Entry 4M4Y (X-ray diffraction, 2.20 A resolution); this record covers chains A and E of the 6 polymer chains in the assembly.

== Chain A (and E) ==
Name: Hemagglutinin HA1 subunit
Organism: Influenza A virus
Notes: fragment: ectodomain (residues 18-344); chain E of this document is another copy of the same molecule, construct and numbering; everything in this record applies to it too
Reference sequence: C3W5S1 (C3W5S1_I09A0); the construct lacks a stretch of the UniProt sequence, so the offset changes along the chain: 11-55 = UniProt 18-62; 56-83 = UniProt 64-91; 84-90 = UniProt 93-99; 91-116 = UniProt 101-126; 3 more segments
Sequence (331 residues; numbered 7 to 329 plus 8 insertion-coded residues; the number before each row is that of its first residue; a row labelled like 116A-116C holds insertion residues (116A, then the next letters in order)):
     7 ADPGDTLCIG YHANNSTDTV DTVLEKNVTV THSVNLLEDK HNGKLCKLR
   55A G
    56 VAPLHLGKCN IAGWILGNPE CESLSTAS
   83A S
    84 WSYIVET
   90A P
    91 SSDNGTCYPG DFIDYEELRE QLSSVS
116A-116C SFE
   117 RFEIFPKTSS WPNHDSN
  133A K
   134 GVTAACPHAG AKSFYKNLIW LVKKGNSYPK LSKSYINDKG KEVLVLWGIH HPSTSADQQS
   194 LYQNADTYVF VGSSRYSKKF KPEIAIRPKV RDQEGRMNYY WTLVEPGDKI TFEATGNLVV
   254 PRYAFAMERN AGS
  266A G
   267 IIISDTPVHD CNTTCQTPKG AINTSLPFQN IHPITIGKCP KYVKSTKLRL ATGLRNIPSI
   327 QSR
Unresolved in the structure: 7-9, 326-329 (chain E: 7, 326-329)
Differences from the reference sequence: expression tag (7-10)
Cystine bridges: Cys52-Cys277, Cys64-Cys76, Cys97-Cys139, Cys281-Cys305
Covalent attachments: N-acetylglucosamine (NAG) linked to Asn21, Asn94, Asn278

== How chain A and chain E interact ==
Pairs across the interface (15; chain A residue first):
  Asp101(A) - Arg208(E)
  Glu216(A) - Lys212(E)  hydrogen bond (side chain-backbone)
  Ala218(A) - Phe203(E)  hydrophobic
  Ala218(A) - Glu246(E)
  Ile219(A) - Phe203(E)
  Ile219(A) - Thr244(E)
  Arg220(A) - Phe203(E)
  Arg220(A) - Ser210(E)  hydrogen bond
  Pro221(A) - Gly205(E)
  Pro221(A) - Ser206(E)
  Pro221(A) - Lys242(E)
  Pro221(A) - Thr244(E)
  Val223(A) - Ser207(E)
  Arg229(A) - Ser206(E)  hydrogen bond (side chain-backbone)
  Arg229(A) - Ser207(E)
Other interface residues (no listed pair), chain E (11 interface residues in all): Lys211

== In short ==
8 residues of chain A and 11 residues of chain E are in contact, with 3 hydrogen bonds. Among the polar pairs
are Glu216(A)-Lys212(E), Arg220(A)-Ser210(E) and Arg229(A)-Ser206(E). N-acetylglucosamine is covalently linked
to Asn21(A), Asn94(A) and Asn278(A).
Both chains are Hemagglutinin HA1 subunit (Influenza A virus). Entry 4M4Y (Crystal structure of a 2009 H1N1
influenza virus hemagglutinin with a stabilization mutation HA2 E47G) was determined by X-ray diffraction
(same publication as 4M5Y and 4M5Z).
